7XQM - chains B and C of the 4 polymer chains in the assembly; structure by X-ray diffraction, 2.71 A resolution.

[Chain B (and C)]
Name: Dehydrogenase
Source organism: Thermus thermophilus HB27
Notes: chain C of this document is another copy of the same molecule, construct and numbering; everything in this record applies to it too
Reference sequence: Q72LQ6 (Q72LQ6_THET2); aligned to UniProt positions 1-253 over residues 1-253 (the alignment contains insertions or deletions, so no single offset holds)
Sequence (253 residues; numbered 1 to 253; the number before each row is that of its first residue):
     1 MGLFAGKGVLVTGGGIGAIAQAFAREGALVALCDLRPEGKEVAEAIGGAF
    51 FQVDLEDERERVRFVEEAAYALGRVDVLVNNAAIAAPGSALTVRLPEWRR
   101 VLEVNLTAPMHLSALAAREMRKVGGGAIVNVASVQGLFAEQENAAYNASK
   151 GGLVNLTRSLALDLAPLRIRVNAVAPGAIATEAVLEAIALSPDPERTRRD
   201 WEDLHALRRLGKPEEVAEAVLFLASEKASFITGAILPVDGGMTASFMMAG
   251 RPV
Small-molecule neighbours: S-adenosylhomocysteine (SAH): G13, G15, I16, C33, D34, L35, R36, V53, D54, L55, E56, N81, A82, A83, I84, V104, V131, Y146, K150

[Chain B / chain C interface]
Contacting residue pairs (76; chain B residue first):
  E58(B) with L95(C); R99(C), salt bridge
  R61(B) with R99(C)
  S89(B) with D163(C)
  A90(B) with M110(C), hydrophobic; A114(C); L160(C), hydrophobic
  L91(B) with A114(C); A117(C), hydrophobic; R118(C), hydrogen bond (backbone-side chain); L164(C), hydrophobic; L167(C), hydrophobic
  L95(B) with E58(C); T107(C); M110(C), hydrophobic; H111(C)
  W98(B) with T107(C), hydrogen bond; M110(C), hydrophobic
  R99(B) with E58(C), salt bridge; R61(C); E103(C), salt bridge
  L102(B) with T107(C)
  E103(B) with R99(C), salt bridge
  T107(B) with L95(C); W98(C), hydrogen bond; L102(C)
  M110(B) with A90(C), hydrophobic; L95(C), hydrophobic; W98(C), hydrophobic
  H111(B) with L95(C)
  A114(B) with A90(C); L91(C), hydrophobic
  A117(B) with L91(C), hydrophobic
  Q135(B) with N155(C), hydrogen bond (backbone-side chain)
  G136(B) with N155(C), hydrogen bond (backbone-side chain)
  L137(B) with N155(C); R158(C), hydrogen bond (backbone-side chain)
  F138(B) with N155(C), hydrogen bond (backbone-side chain)
  A139(B) with N155(C); R158(C); S159(C); L162(C)
  E140(B) with L162(C)
  Q141(B) with L162(C); D163(C)
  E142(B) with D163(C), hydrogen bond (backbone-side chain)
  A144(B) with S159(C)
  N147(B) with N155(C), hydrogen bond (backbone-side chain); S159(C)
  A148(B) with G152(C)
  G151(B) with G151(C); G152(C); N155(C)
  G152(B) with A148(C); G151(C); G152(C)
  N155(B) with Q135(C), hydrogen bond (side chain-backbone); G136(C); L137(C); F138(C), hydrogen bond (side chain-backbone); A139(C); N147(C), hydrogen bond (side chain-backbone); G151(C)
  R158(B) with L137(C), hydrogen bond (side chain-backbone); A139(C)
  S159(B) with A139(C); A144(C); N147(C)
  L160(B) with A90(C), hydrophobic
  L162(B) with A139(C); E140(C); Q141(C)
  D163(B) with S89(C); Q141(C); E142(C), hydrogen bond (side chain-backbone)
  L164(B) with L91(C), hydrophobic
Interface residues without a listed pair, chain B (41 interface residues in all): V93, L106, R121, N143, L156, L167
Interface residues without a listed pair, chain C (41 interface residues in all): V93, L106, N143, L156

[Summary]
The chain B/chain C interface involves 41 residues from each chain, with 14 hydrogen bonds and 4 salt bridges.
Polar contacts include E58(B)-R99(C), R99(B)-E103(C) and L91(B)-R118(C). Chain B binds S-adenosylhomocysteine.
Chain B and chain C are both Dehydrogenase (Thermus thermophilus HB27); the structure, InDel-mutant short
chain Dehydrogenase bound to SAH, was determined by X-ray diffraction, deposited together with 7XQN.
